3RN0 - chains A and F of the 6 polymer chains in the assembly; structure by X-ray diffraction, 1.91 A resolution.

[Chain A]
Protein: Methylamine utilization protein MauG
Organism: Paracoccus denitrificans
Notes: EC 1.-.-.-
UniProt: Q51658 (MAUG_PARDP); residues 1-367 here correspond to UniProt positions 21-387 (UniProt number = residue number + 20)
Sequence (373 residues; numbered 1 to 373; the number before each row is that of its first residue):
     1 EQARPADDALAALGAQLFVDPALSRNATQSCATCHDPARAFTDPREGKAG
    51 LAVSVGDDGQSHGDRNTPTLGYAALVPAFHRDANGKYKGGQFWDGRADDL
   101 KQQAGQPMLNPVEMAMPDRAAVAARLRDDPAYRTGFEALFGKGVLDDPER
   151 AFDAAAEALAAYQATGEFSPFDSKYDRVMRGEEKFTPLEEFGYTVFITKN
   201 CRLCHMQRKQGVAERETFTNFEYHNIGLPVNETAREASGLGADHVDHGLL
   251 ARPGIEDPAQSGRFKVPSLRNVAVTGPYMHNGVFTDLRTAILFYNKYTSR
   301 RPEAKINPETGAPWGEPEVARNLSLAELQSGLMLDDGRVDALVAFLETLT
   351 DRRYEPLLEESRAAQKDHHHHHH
Unresolved in the structure: 1-5, 360-373
Sequence notes: engineered mutation Lys199 (Trp219 in Q51658); expression tag (368-373)
Bound ions: heme c Fe site 1 near His35 (its only coordinating residue here); Ca2+: Asn66, Thr275, Pro277; heme c Fe site 2: His205, Tyr294; Na+ site 1: Asn231, Thr233; Na+ site 2: Leu250, Arg252, Ile255
Residues lining bound ligands:
  - heme c (HEC), molecule 1: Gln29, Ser30, Cys31, Cys34, His35, Ser54, Val55, Gly56, Arg65, Asn66, Thr67, Pro68, Thr69, Leu70, Gln91, Phe92, Trp93, Arg96, Leu100, Gln103, Ala104, Pro107, Met108, Glu113, Met114, Leu159, Gln163, Lys265
  - heme c (HEC), molecule 2: Trp93, Asn200, Cys201, Cys204, His205, His224, Ile226, Leu228, Phe264, Lys265, Val266, Pro267, Leu269, Val272, Tyr278, Met279, His280, Leu287, Ala290, Ile291, Tyr294, Ser324, Glu327, Leu328, Leu334, Leu342, Leu346
Curated features (UniProtKB/Swiss-Prot):
  - binding site (heme c): Cys31, Cys34, His35, Cys201, Cys204, His205, His280
From the paper describing this entry:
  - mutagenesis - W199K: abolished catalytic activity on preMADH
  - mutagenesis - W199K (approximately 10%): decreased catalytic activity on quinol MADH

[Chain F]
Protein: Methylamine dehydrogenase heavy chain
Organism: Paracoccus denitrificans
Notes: EC 1.4.99.3
UniProt: A1BB97 (A1BB97_PARDP); residues 1-386 here correspond to UniProt positions 32-417 (UniProt number = residue number + 31)
Sequence (386 residues; numbered 1 to 386; the number before each row is that of its first residue):
     1 QDAPEAETQAQETQGQAAARAAAADLAAGQDDEPRILEAPAPDARRVYVN
    51 DPAHFAAVTQQFVIDGEAGRVIGMIDGGFLPNPVVADDGSFIAHASTVFS
   101 RIARGERTDYVEVFDPVTLLPTADIELPDAPRFLVGTYPWMTSLTPDGKT
   151 LLFYQFSPAPAVGVVDLEGKAFKRMLDVPDCYHIFPTAPDTFFMHCRDGS
   201 LAKVAFGTEGTPEITHTEVFHPEDEFLINHPAYSQKAGRLVWPTYTGKIH
   251 QIDLSSGDAKFLPAVEALTEAERADGWRPGGWQQVAYHRALDRIYLLVDQ
   301 RDEWRHKTASRFVVVLDAKTGERLAKFEMGHEIDSINVSQDEKPLLYALS
   351 TGDKTLYIHDAESGEELRSVNQLGHGPQVITTADMG
Unresolved in the structure: 1-10
Disulfide bonds: Cys181-Cys196

[How chain A and chain F interact]
Residue-residue contacts (11; chain A residue first):
  Asn84(A) with Glu33(F)
  Arg208(A) with Gly29(F), hydrogen bond (side chain-backbone); Gln30(F); Asp31(F)
  Lys209(A) with Asp31(F), hydrogen bond (backbone-side chain); Asp32(F); Glu33(F), salt bridge; Pro34(F)
  Gln210(A) with Asp31(F), hydrogen bond (backbone-side chain); Asp32(F), hydrogen bond (side chain-backbone); Pro34(F)

[In short]
4 residues of chain A and 6 residues of chain F are in contact; the contacts include 4 hydrogen bonds and 1
salt bridge. Among the polar pairs are Lys209(A)-Glu33(F), Arg208(A)-Gly29(F) and Lys209(A)-Asp31(F). From the
paper: W199K of chain A abolishes catalytic activity on preMADH; W199K of chain A reduces catalytic activity
on quinol MADH.
Chain A is Methylamine utilization protein MauG and chain F is Methylamine dehydrogenase heavy chain, both
from Paracoccus denitrificans; the structure, Crystal Structure of the W199K-MauG/pre-Methylamine
Dehydrogenase Complex, was determined by X-ray diffraction together with 3RLM and 3RMZ from the same study.
